PDB entry 8XZ8 | electron microscopy, 3.65 A resolution | chains B and D of the 4 polymer chains in the assembly

Chain B (and D):
Protein: Spike glycoprotein
Source organism: Severe acute respiratory syndrome coronavirus 2
Notes: chain D of this document is another copy of the same molecule, construct and numbering; everything in this record applies to it too
UniProtKB: P0DTC2 (SPIKE_SARS2); aligned to UniProt positions 1-1204 over residues 0-1208 (the alignment contains insertions or deletions, so no single offset holds)
Sequence (1206 residues; row label = number of the first residue in the row; note: 5 numbers in that range are skipped by the numbering (no residue carries them; nothing is unmodelled there); numbers below 1 keep their minus sign (Ala-2 is residue -2)):
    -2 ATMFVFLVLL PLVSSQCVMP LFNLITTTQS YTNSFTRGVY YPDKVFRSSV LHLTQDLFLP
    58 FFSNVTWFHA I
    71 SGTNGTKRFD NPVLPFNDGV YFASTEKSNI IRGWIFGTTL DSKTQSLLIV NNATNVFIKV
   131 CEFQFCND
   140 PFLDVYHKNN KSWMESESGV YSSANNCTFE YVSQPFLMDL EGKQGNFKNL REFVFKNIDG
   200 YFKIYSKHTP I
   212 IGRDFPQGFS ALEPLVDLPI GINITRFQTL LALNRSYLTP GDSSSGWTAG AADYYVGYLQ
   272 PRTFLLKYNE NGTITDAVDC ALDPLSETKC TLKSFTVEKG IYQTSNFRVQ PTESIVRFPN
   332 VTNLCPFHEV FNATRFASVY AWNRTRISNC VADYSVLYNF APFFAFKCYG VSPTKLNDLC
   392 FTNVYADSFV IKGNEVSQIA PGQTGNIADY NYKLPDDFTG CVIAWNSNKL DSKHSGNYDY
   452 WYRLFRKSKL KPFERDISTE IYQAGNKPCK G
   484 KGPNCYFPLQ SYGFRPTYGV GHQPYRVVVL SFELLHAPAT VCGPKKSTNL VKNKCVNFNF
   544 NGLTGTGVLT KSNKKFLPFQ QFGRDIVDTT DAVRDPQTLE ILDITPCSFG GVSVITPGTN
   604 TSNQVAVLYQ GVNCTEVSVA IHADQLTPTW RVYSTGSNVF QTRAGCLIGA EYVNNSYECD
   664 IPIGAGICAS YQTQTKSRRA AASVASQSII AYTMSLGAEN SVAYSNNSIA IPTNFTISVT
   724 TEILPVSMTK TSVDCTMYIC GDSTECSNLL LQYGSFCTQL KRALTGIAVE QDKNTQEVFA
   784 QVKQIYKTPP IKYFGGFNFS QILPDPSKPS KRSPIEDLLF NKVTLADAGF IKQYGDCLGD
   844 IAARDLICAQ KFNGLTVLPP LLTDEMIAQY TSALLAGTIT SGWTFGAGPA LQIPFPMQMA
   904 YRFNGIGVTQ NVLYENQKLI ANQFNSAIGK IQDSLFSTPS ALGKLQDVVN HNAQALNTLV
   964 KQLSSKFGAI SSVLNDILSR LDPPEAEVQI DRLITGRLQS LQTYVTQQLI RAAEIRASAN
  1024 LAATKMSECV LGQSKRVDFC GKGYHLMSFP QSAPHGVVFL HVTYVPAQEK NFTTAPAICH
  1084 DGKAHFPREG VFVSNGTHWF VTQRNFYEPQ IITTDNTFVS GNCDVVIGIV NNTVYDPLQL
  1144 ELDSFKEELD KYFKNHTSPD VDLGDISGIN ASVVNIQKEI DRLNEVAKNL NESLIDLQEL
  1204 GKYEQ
Unresolved in the structure: -2 to 22, 71-79, 140-157, 247-262, 678-688, 1145-1208
Differences from the reference sequence: expression tag (-2 to -1); insertion (16-19); conflict Ile22 (Thr19 in P0DTC2), Thr24 (Arg21 in P0DTC2), Leu50 (Ser in P0DTC2), 24 further conflict positions vs the reference (P0DTC2) not listed; variant Ser27 (Ala in P0DTC2), Asp143 (Gly142 in P0DTC2), Ile212 (Leu in P0DTC2), Gly213 (Val in P0DTC2), Phe216 (Leu in P0DTC2), Phe371 (Ser in P0DTC2), Pro373 (Ser in P0DTC2), Phe375 (Ser in P0DTC2), Ala376 (Thr in P0DTC2), Asn405 (Asp in P0DTC2), Ser408 (Arg in P0DTC2), Asn417 (Lys in P0DTC2), Lys440 (Asn in P0DTC2), Ser446 (Gly in P0DTC2), Lys460 (Asn in P0DTC2), Asn477 (Ser in P0DTC2), Lys478 (Thr in P0DTC2), Lys484 (Glu in P0DTC2), Pro486 (Phe in P0DTC2), Arg498 (Gln in P0DTC2), Tyr501 (Asn in P0DTC2), His505 (Tyr in P0DTC2), Gly614 (Asp in P0DTC2), Tyr655 (His in P0DTC2), Lys679 (Asn in P0DTC2), Arg681 (Pro in P0DTC2), Lys764 (Asn in P0DTC2), Tyr796 (Asp in P0DTC2), His954 (Gln in P0DTC2), Lys969 (Asn in P0DTC2), Pro986 (Lys in P0DTC2), Pro987 (Val in P0DTC2)
Swiss-Prot annotation at these positions:
  - glycosylation: Asn334 (N-linked (GlcNAc...) (complex) asparagine)
Disulfide bonds: Cys131-Cys166, Cys291-Cys301, Cys336-Cys361, Cys379-Cys432, Cys391-Cys525, Cys480-Cys488, Cys617-Cys649, Cys662-Cys671, Cys738-Cys760, Cys743-Cys749, Cys840-Cys851, Cys1032-Cys1043, Cys1082-Cys1126
Glycans and other covalent adducts: N-acetylglucosamine (NAG) linked to Asn61, Asn122, Asn165, Asn234, Asn282, Asn331, Asn343, Asn616, Asn657, Asn709, Asn717, Asn801, Asn1074, Asn1098, Asn1134
Small-molecule neighbours: N-acetylglucosamine (NAG; 2-acetamido-2-deoxy-beta-D-glucopyranose): Arg346, Asn354, Arg355, Arg466

Interface between chain B and chain D:
Residue-residue contacts (212):
  Tyr38(B) with Phe562(D), hydrophobic
  Asp40(B) with Phe562(D)
  Lys41(B) with Pro521(D); Phe562(D); Gln563(D); Gln564(D), hydrogen bond (backbone-backbone); Phe565(D)
  Val42(B) with Gln563(D), hydrogen bond (backbone-side chain); Gly566(D); Arg567(D)
  Phe43(B) with Lys557(D); Lys558(D); Phe559(D), hydrophobic; Gln563(D), hydrogen bond (backbone-side chain); Gly566(D); Arg567(D), hydrogen bond (backbone-backbone)
  Arg44(B) with Arg567(D); Asp571(D), salt bridge
  Lys113(B) with Glu471(D), salt bridge
  Tyr200(B) with Asn394(D), hydrogen bond; Glu516(D), hydrogen bond
  Glu224(B) with Leu560(D)
  Pro225(B) with Phe562(D), hydrophobic
  Pro230(B) with Arg357(D); Tyr396(D), hydrogen bond (backbone-side chain)
  Gly232(B) with Arg466(D)
  Asn282(B) with Lys558(D)
  Tyr369(B) with Gly476(D); Asn477(D), hydrogen bond (side chain-backbone); Asn487(D)
  Phe377(B) with Asn487(D)
  Cys379(B) with Gln493(D), hydrogen bond (backbone-side chain)
  Tyr380(B) with Tyr453(D); Gln493(D)
  Ser383(B) with Phe456(D)
  Pro384(B) with Phe456(D); Tyr489(D)
  Thr385(B) with Tyr489(D)
  Lys386(B) with Tyr421(D); Arg457(D), hydrogen bond (side chain-backbone); Tyr473(D)
  Asp427(B) with Arg498(D), salt bridge; Tyr501(D)
  Asp737(B) with Asn317(D); Phe592(D)
  Thr739(B) with Asn317(D); Arg319(D)
  Met740(B) with Phe592(D), hydrophobic
  Asp745(B) with Arg319(D); Thr549(D), hydrogen bond
  Gln755(B) with Ser968(D), hydrogen bond (backbone-side chain); Lys969(D), hydrogen bond (backbone-backbone); Phe970(D), hydrogen bond (backbone-backbone); Gly971(D)
  Tyr756(B) with Gln965(D); Ser968(D); Phe970(D)
  Gly757(B) with Gln965(D); Ser968(D), hydrogen bond (backbone-side chain)
  Ser758(B) with Gln965(D)
  Phe759(B) with Gln965(D); Thr1006(D)
  Gln762(B) with Gln1010(D), hydrogen bond
  Lys764(B) with Gln314(D)
  Arg765(B) with Gln957(D), hydrogen bond; Thr961(D)
  Gln784(B) with Asp1041(D)
  Lys786(B) with Leu699(D); Gly700(D); Ala701(D)
  Gln787(B) with Ala701(D); Asn703(D), hydrogen bond
  Ile788(B) with Leu699(D), hydrophobic; Gly700(D); Ala701(D), hydrogen bond (backbone-backbone); Glu702(D); Asn703(D), hydrogen bond (backbone-backbone)
  Tyr789(B) with Asn703(D); Val705(D), hydrophobic
  Lys790(B) with Glu702(D); Asn703(D), hydrogen bond (backbone-backbone)
  Pro792(B) with Tyr707(D), hydrophobic
  Tyr796(B) with Tyr707(D), hydrogen bond (backbone-side chain)
  Phe797(B) with Tyr707(D)
  Phe833(B) with Arg646(D), hydrogen bond (backbone-side chain)
  Tyr837(B) with Pro589(D), hydrogen bond (side chain-backbone); Cys590(D), hydrogen bond (side chain-backbone); Ser591(D), hydrogen bond (side chain-backbone); Phe592(D); Glu619(D)
  Gly838(B) with Glu619(D), hydrogen bond (backbone-side chain)
  Leu841(B) with Thr553(D); Asp586(D); Thr588(D)
  Ile844(B) with Ser555(D), hydrogen bond (backbone-side chain); Asn556(D); Lys557(D)
  Ala845(B) with Lys557(D)
  Arg847(B) with Asp568(D), salt bridge; Ile569(D); Asp574(D), salt bridge; Ile587(D), hydrogen bond (side chain-backbone); Pro589(D)
  Asp848(B) with Ile569(D)
  Leu849(B) with Ile569(D), hydrophobic
  Ala852(B) with Asp568(D); Val570(D), hydrophobic
  Phe855(B) with Thr572(D); Pro589(D), hydrophobic
  Asn856(B) with Val570(D)
  Leu861(B) with Gln613(D)
  Pro862(B) with Ala647(D), hydrophobic
  Pro863(B) with Ala668(D), hydrogen bond (backbone-backbone)
  Leu864(B) with Pro665(D), hydrophobic; Gly667(D); Ala668(D); Gly669(D), hydrogen bond (backbone-backbone); Ile670(D); Cys671(D), hydrophobic
  Leu865(B) with Met697(D), hydrophobic
  Thr866(B) with Ala668(D); Gly669(D)
  Met869(B) with Gly669(D); Met697(D), hydrophobic; Leu699(D)
  Gln872(B) with Leu699(D)
  Tyr873(B) with Leu699(D), hydrogen bond (side chain-backbone)
  Thr883(B) with Val705(D); Tyr707(D)
  Trp886(B) with Tyr1047(D), hydrogen bond; Arg1107(D)
  Gly889(B) with Asp1041(D)
  Ala890(B) with Lys1045(D); Gly1046(D); Tyr1047(D), hydrophobic
  Pro892(B) with Glu1072(D)
  Leu894(B) with Ala713(D); Pro715(D); Glu1072(D)
  Gln895(B) with Val705(D); Ala706(D); Tyr707(D); Ser711(D); Ile712(D); Ala713(D), hydrogen bond (backbone-backbone); Asn1074(D), hydrogen bond
  Ile896(B) with Tyr707(D); Ile712(D), hydrophobic
  Pro897(B) with Tyr707(D), hydrophobic; Ser708(D); Asn709(D); Ser711(D); Thr1077(D)
  Phe898(B) with Tyr707(D)
  Met900(B) with Thr1077(D), hydrogen bond; Val1094(D), hydrophobic
  Tyr904(B) with Gly1093(D); Val1094(D), hydrogen bond (side chain-backbone); Arg1107(D), hydrogen bond (backbone-side chain)
  Asn907(B) with Arg1107(D)
  Thr912(B) with Phe1121(D)
  Gln913(B) with Pro1090(D); Gly1093(D)
  Asn914(B) with Phe1089(D); Ser1123(D), hydrogen bond
  Tyr917(B) with Pro1079(D); Phe1089(D), hydrophobic; Val1128(D); Val1129(D)
  Glu918(B) with Val1128(D)
  Gln920(B) with Ile1130(D)
  Val963(B) with Val570(D), hydrophobic
  Lys964(B) with Val570(D)
  Ser967(B) with Asp571(D)
  Asn978(B) with Thr547(D), hydrogen bond (side chain-backbone); Gly548(D)
  Asp979(B) with Gly545(D); Leu546(D); Thr547(D)
  Leu981(B) with Lys386(D)
  Ser982(B) with Lys386(D); Leu390(D); Thr547(D)
  Arg983(B) with Gly381(D), hydrogen bond (side chain-backbone); Val382(D); Ser383(D), hydrogen bond (backbone-backbone); Lys386(D); Leu390(D); Thr430(D); Leu517(D)
  Leu984(B) with Gly381(D); Val382(D), hydrophobic; Ser383(D); Lys386(D)
  Asp985(B) with Ser383(D), hydrogen bond; Thr385(D)
  Asp994(B) with Arg995(D), salt bridge
  Gln1005(B) with Gln1002(D); Thr1006(D)
  Thr1009(B) with Thr1009(D)
  Leu1012(B) with Gln1010(D); Ile1013(D), hydrophobic
  Ile1013(B) with Ile1013(D), hydrophobic
  Arg1019(B) with Glu1017(D)
  Thr1027(B) with Arg1039(D)
  Ser1030(B) with Val1040(D); Asp1041(D)
  Glu1031(B) with Arg1039(D), salt bridge
  Leu1034(B) with Val1040(D)
  Arg1039(B) with Arg1039(D)
  Glu1144(B) with Leu1141(D); Glu1144(D)
Also at the interface, not in a pair above, chain B (130 interface residues in all): Val47, Ile231, Ile233, Asn234, Pro373, Asp428, Ala766, Asp775, Gly798, Gly832, Ile834, Lys835, Cys840, Ala846, Lys854, Thr887, Phe888, Gly891, Ala893, Asn960, Ile973, Pro986, Gln1113, Pro1140, Leu1141
Also at the interface, not in a pair above, chain D (145 interface residues in all): Thr393, Asn417, Leu455, Lys458, Ser459, Glu465, Ala475, Pro486, His505, His519, Ala520, Gly614, Asn616, Cys662, Ile666, Lys964, Val1068, Pro1069, Ala1078, Arg1091, Gln1106, Val1122, Gly1124

In short:
The interface between chain B and chain D involves 130 residues on one side and 145 on the other, with 43
hydrogen bonds and 7 salt bridges. Among the polar pairs are Arg44(B)-Asp571(D), Lys113(B)-Glu471(D) and
Asp427(B)-Arg498(D). Bound to chain B: N-acetylglucosamine.
Chain B and chain D are both Spike glycoprotein (Severe acute respiratory syndrome coronavirus 2); the
structure, BA.2.86 Spike in complex with bovine ACE2 (bound 1 ACE2), was determined by electron microscopy.
